5LP6 - chains D and E of the 6 polymer chains in the assembly; structure by X-ray diffraction, 2.90 A resolution.

Chain D:
Molecule: Tubulin beta-2B chain
Organism: Bos taurus
UniProtKB: Q6B856 (TBB2B_BOVIN); the author numbering skips numbers that UniProt does not, so the offset changes along the chain: 1-42 = UniProt 1-42; 45-360 = UniProt 43-358; 369-455 = UniProt 359-445
Sequence (445 residues; row label = number of the first residue in the row; note: 10 numbers in that range are skipped by the numbering (no residue carries them; nothing is unmodelled there)):
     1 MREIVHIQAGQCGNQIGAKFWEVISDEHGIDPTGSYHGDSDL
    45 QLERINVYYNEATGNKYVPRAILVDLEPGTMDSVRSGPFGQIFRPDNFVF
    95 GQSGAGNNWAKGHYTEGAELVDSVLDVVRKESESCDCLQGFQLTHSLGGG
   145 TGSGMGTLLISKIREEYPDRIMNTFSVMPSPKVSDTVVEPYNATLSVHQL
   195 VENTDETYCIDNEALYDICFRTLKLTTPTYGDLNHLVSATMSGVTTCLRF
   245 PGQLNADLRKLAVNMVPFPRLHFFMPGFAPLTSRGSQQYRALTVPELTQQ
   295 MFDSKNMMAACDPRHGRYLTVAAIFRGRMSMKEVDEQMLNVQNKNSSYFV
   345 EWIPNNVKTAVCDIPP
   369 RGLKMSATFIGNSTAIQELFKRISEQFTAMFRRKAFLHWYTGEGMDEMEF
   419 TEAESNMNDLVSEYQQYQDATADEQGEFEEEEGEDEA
Unresolved in the structure: 1, 277-285, 442-455
Curated features (UniProtKB/Swiss-Prot):
  - motif: Met1 to Ile4 (MREI motif)
  - binding site (GTP): Gln11, Glu71, Ser140, Gly144, Thr145, Gly146, Asn206, Asn228
  - binding site (Mg(2+)): Glu71
  - modified residue: Ser40 (Phosphoserine), Thr57 (Phosphothreonine), Lys60 (N6-acetyllysine), Ser174 (Phosphoserine), Thr287 (Phosphothreonine), Thr292 (Phosphothreonine), Arg320 (Omega-N-methylarginine), Glu448 (5-glutamyl polyglutamate)
  - cross-link (Glycyl lysine isopeptide (Lys-Gly)): Lys60 (interchain with G-Cter in ubiquitin), Lys326 (interchain with G-Cter in ubiquitin)
Small-molecule neighbours: GDP (guanosine-5'-diphosphate): Gly10, Gln11, Cys12, Gln15, Ile16, Asp69, Ala99, Asn101, Ser140, Gly142, Gly143, Gly144, Thr145, Gly146, Val171, Pro173, Val177, Ser178, Glu183, Asn206, Leu209, Tyr224, Leu227, Asn228

Chain E:
Molecule: Stathmin-4
Organism: Rattus norvegicus
UniProtKB: P63043 (STMN4_RAT), isoform P63043-3; residues 3-145 here correspond to UniProt positions 74-216 (UniProt number = residue number + 71)
Sequence (143 residues; row label = number of the first residue in the row):
     3 MADMEVIELNKCTSGQSFEVILKPPSFDGVPEFNASLPRRRDPSLEEIQK
    53 KLEAAEERRKYQEAELLKHLAEKREHEREVIQKAIEENNNFIKMAKEKLA
   103 QKMESNKENREAHLAAMLERLQEKDKHAEEVRKNKELKEEASR
Unresolved in the structure: 3-5, 29-43, 142-145
Construct notes: conflict Met3 (Ile74 in P63043), Ala4 (Ser75 in P63043)
Curated features (UniProtKB/Swiss-Prot):
  - modified residue: Ser19 (Phosphoserine)

Interface between chain D and chain E:
Pairs across the interface (24; chain D residue first):
  Tyr108(D) with His129(E), hydrogen bond; Ala130(E), hydrophobic; Val133(E), hydrophobic; Arg134(E), hydrogen bond (backbone-side chain)
  Ala112(D) with Arg134(E)
  Ser155(D) with Leu123(E); Lys126(E), hydrogen bond
  Lys156(D) with Asp127(E), salt bridge
  Arg158(D) with Met119(E); Leu123(E)
  Glu159(D) with Leu120(E); Leu123(E); Gln124(E); Asp127(E)
  Pro162(D) with Met119(E)
  Asp163(D) with Arg112(E), salt bridge
  Gln193(D) with Lys126(E), hydrogen bond
  Asn197(D) with Lys126(E)
  Gly410(D) with Lys137(E)
  Glu411(D) with Val133(E); Lys137(E)
  Gly412(D) with Val133(E); Asn136(E), hydrogen bond (backbone-side chain)
  Glu417(D) with His129(E), salt bridge
Also at the interface, not in a pair above, chain D (16 interface residues in all): Thr109, Met413
Also at the interface, not in a pair above, chain E (14 interface residues in all): Lys140

In short:
16 residues of chain D and 14 residues of chain E are in contact; the contacts include 5 hydrogen bonds and 3
salt bridges. Polar pairs include Lys156(D)-Asp127(E), Asp163(D)-Arg112(E) and Glu417(D)-His129(E). Chain D
binds GDP.
Chain D is Tubulin beta-2B chain (Bos taurus) and chain E is Stathmin-4 (Rattus norvegicus); the structure,
Crystal structure of Tubulin-Stathmin-TTL-Thiocolchicine Complex, was determined by X-ray diffraction.
